PDB entry 5MT7 | X-ray diffraction, 2.05 A resolution | chains A and B

[Chain A]
Molecule: Rhomboid protease GlpG
From: Escherichia coli K-12
Notes: EC 3.4.21.105
UniProt: P09391 (GLPG_ECOLI); residue numbers follow UniProt; this construct covers 91-271
Chain sequence (181 residues; numbered 91 to 271; the number before each row is that of its first residue):
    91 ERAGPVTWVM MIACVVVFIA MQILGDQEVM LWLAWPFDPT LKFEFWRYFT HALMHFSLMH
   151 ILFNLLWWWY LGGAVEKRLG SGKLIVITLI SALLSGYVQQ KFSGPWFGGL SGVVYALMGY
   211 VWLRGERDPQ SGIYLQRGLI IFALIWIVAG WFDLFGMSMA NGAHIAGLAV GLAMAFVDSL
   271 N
Unresolved in the structure: 271
Swiss-Prot annotation at these positions:
  - active site: Ser201 (Nucleophile), His254
  - mutagenesis: Asn154 (N154A: Reduced catalytic activity), Gly199 (G199C: Loss of catalytic activity), Ser201 (S201A/C: Loss of catalytic activity), His254 (H254A/C: Loss of catalytic activity)
What the authors report for this chain:
  - binding site for Ace-val-arg-his-ala-0QE (chain B): His150

[Chain B]
Molecule: Ace-val-arg-his-ala-0QE
Chain sequence (6 residues; row label = number of the first residue in the row):
     1 XVRHAX
Modified residues: ACE (acetyl group) at position 1; 0QE (chloromethane) at position 6

[How chain A and chain B interact]
Contacting residue pairs - 29 pairs, chain A then chain B:
  Met120(A) with Val2(B), hydrophobic
  Phe146(A) with Val2(B), hydrophobic; His4(B)
  His150(A) with His4(B); Ala5(B), hydrogen bond (side chain-backbone)
  Asn154(A) with Ala5(B), hydrogen bond (side chain-backbone)
  Gln189(A) with Arg3(B)
  Ser193(A) with Arg3(B)
  Trp196(A) with Val2(B); Arg3(B), hydrogen bond (backbone-backbone)
  Phe197(A) with Arg3(B)
  Gly198(A) with Arg3(B), hydrogen bond (backbone-backbone); His4(B); Ala5(B), hydrogen bond (backbone-backbone)
  Gly199(A) with Ala5(B)
  Ser201(A) with Ala5(B), hydrogen bond (side chain-backbone); 0QE_6(B)
  Met247(A) with His4(B)
  Ser248(A) with Val2(B); Arg3(B); His4(B), hydrogen bond (backbone-backbone)
  Met249(A) with Arg3(B), hydrogen bond (backbone-side chain); His4(B)
  Ala250(A) with Arg3(B); His4(B), hydrogen bond (backbone-backbone); Ala5(B)
  His254(A) with His4(B), hydrogen bond (side chain-backbone); Ala5(B); 0QE_6(B), covalent bond
Also at the interface, not in a pair above, chain A (19 interface residues in all): Ser147, Gly202, Ala253

[Overview]
The interface between chain A and chain B involves 19 residues on one side and 5 on the other; the contacts
include 1 covalent bond and 10 hydrogen bonds. Polar contacts include His150(A)-Ala5(B), Asn154(A)-Ala5(B) and
Ser201(A)-Ala5(B). The paper reports a binding site for Ace-val-arg-his-ala-0QE (chain B) at His150(A).
Chain A is Rhomboid protease GlpG (Escherichia coli K-12) and chain B is Ace-val-arg-his-ala-0QE; the
structure, Structure of E.coli GlpG in complex with peptide derived inhibitor Ac-VRHA-cmk, was determined by
X-ray diffraction together with 5MT6, 5MT8 and 5MTF from the same study.
